8ZMD - chains A and B of the 4 polymer chains in the assembly; structure by electron microscopy, 3.25 A resolution.

Chain A:
Molecule: engineered G alpha q
Organism: Homo sapiens
Chain sequence (362 residues; numbered 7 to 394; 26 numbers in that range are skipped by the numbering (no residue carries them; nothing is unmodelled there); the number before each row is that of its first residue):
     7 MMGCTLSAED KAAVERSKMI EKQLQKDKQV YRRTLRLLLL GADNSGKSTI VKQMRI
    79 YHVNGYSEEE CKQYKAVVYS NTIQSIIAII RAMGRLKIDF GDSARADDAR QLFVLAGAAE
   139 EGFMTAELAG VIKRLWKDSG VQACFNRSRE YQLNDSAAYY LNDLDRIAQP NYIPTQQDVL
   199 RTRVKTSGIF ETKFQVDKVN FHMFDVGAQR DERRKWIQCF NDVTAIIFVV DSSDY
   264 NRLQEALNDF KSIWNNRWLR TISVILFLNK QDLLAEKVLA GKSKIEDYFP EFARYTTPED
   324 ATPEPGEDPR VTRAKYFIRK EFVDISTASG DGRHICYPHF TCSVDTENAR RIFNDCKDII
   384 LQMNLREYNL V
Disordered / not traced: 7-12, 79-204

Chain B:
Molecule: Guanine nucleotide-binding protein G(I)/G(S)/G(T) subunit beta-1
Organism: Homo sapiens
Reference sequence: P62873 (GBB1_HUMAN); residue numbers follow UniProt; this construct covers 2-340
Chain sequence (345 residues; each row starts with the number of its first residue; numbers below 1 keep their minus sign (Met-4 is residue -4)):
    -4 MGSLLQSELD QLRQEAEQLK NQIRDARKAC ADATLSQITN NIDPVGRIQM RTRRTLRGHL
    56 AKIYAMHWGT DSRLLVSASQ DGKLIIWDSY TTNKVHAIPL RSSWVMTCAY APSGNYVACG
   116 GLDNICSIYN LKTREGNVRV SRELAGHTGY LSCCRFLDDN QIVTSSGDTT CALWDIETGQ
   176 QTTTFTGHTG DVMSLSLAPD TRLFVSGACD ASAKLWDVRE GMCRQTFTGH ESDINAICFF
   236 PNGNAFATGS DDATCRLFDL RADQELMTYS HDNIICGITS VSFSKSGRLL LAGYDDFNCN
   296 VWDALKADRA GVLAGHDNRV SCLGVTDDGM AVATGSWDSF LKIWN
Disordered / not traced: -4 to 2
Sequence notes: initiating methionine (-4); expression tag (-3 to 1)
UniProt features mapped onto this chain:
  - modified residue: Ser2 (N-acetylserine), His266 (Phosphohistidine)

How chain A and chain B interact:
Contacting residue pairs (27; chain A residue first):
  Arg22(A) with Val90(B)
  Ile26(A) with Lys89(B)
  Glu27(A) with Lys89(B), salt bridge
  Leu30(A) with Gly53(B)
  Asp33(A) with Lys78(B), salt bridge
  Lys34(A) with Leu55(B)
  Tyr37(A) with Leu55(B), hydrophobic
  Ser205(A) with Asn119(B), hydrogen bond (backbone-side chain)
  Gly206(A) with Leu117(B); Asn119(B)
  Ile207(A) with Trp99(B)
  Phe222(A) with Trp99(B), hydrophobic
  Ala226(A) with Asn119(B)
  Gln227(A) with Asn119(B); Tyr145(B)
  Arg228(A) with Gly162(B); Asp186(B), salt bridge
  Arg232(A) with Asp228(B), salt bridge
  Lys233(A) with Tyr145(B); Met188(B); Asp228(B), salt bridge
  Trp234(A) with Tyr145(B)
  Cys237(A) with Tyr59(B), hydrogen bond; Trp99(B); Met101(B), hydrophobic
  Phe238(A) with Trp99(B), hydrophobic
  Trp281(A) with Arg314(B)
Other interface residues (no listed pair), chain A (25 interface residues in all): Ala19, Ser23, Gln236, Asn239, Asp240
Other interface residues (no listed pair), chain B (29 interface residues in all): Ala56, Lys57, Asp76, Ile80, Asn88, His91, Ala92, Asp118, Gly144, Asp163, Thr164, Cys204, Trp332

In short:
25 residues of chain A and 29 residues of chain B are in contact; the contacts include 2 hydrogen bonds and 5
salt bridges. Polar contacts include Glu27(A)-Lys89(B), Asp33(A)-Lys78(B) and Arg228(A)-Asp186(B).
Here chain A is engineered G alpha q and chain B is Guanine nucleotide-binding protein G(I)/G(S)/G(T) subunit
beta-1, both from Homo sapiens. Entry 8ZMD (Protease-activated receptor-2 (PAR2)/Gq complex) was determined by
electron microscopy together with 8ZME from the same study.
